PDB entry 6P8X | X-ray diffraction, 2.11 A resolution | chain A

Chain A:
Molecule: GTPase KRas
Source organism: Homo sapiens
UniProtKB: P01116 (RASK_HUMAN), isoform P01116-2; residues 1-169 here = UniProt positions 1-169
Chain sequence (183 residues; numbered -13 to 169; the number before each row is that of its first residue; numbers below 1 keep their minus sign (Met-13 is residue -13)):
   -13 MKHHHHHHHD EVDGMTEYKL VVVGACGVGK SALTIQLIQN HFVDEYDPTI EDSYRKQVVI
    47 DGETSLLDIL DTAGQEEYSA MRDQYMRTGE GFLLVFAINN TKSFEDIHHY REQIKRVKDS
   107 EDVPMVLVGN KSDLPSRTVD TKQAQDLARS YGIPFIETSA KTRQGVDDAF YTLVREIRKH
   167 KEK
Not modelled in the structure: -13 to 1, 168-169
Sequence notes: expression tag (-13 to 0); variant Cys12 (Gly in P01116); engineered mutation Ser51 (Cys in P01116), Leu80 (Cys in P01116), Ser118 (Cys in P01116)
Swiss-Prot annotation at these positions:
  - motif: Tyr32 to Tyr40 (Effector region)
  - binding site (GTP): Gly10, Ala11, Gly13 to Ala18, Val29 to Thr35, Ala59, Gly60, Asn116, Lys117, Asp119
  - modified residue: Met1 (N-acetylmethionine), Thr2 (N-acetylthreonine), Lys104 (N6-acetyllysine)
  - glycosylation: Thr35 (Microbial infection: O-linked (Glc) threonine)
  - natural variant: Lys5 (K5E: In NS3; K5N: In GASC), Gly10 (G10GG: In AML), Cys12 (G12C: In lung carcinoma; this construct carries the variant), Gly13 (G13D: In GASC, JMML and OES; G13R: In pylocytic astrocytoma), Val14 (V14I: In NS3), Leu19 (L19F: In OES), Gln22 (Q22E: In CFC2; Q22R: In NS3), Pro34 (P34L: In NS3; P34Q: In NS3; P34R: In CFC2), Ile36 (I36M: In NS3), Thr58 (T58I: In NS3), Ala59 (A59T: In GASC), Gly60 (G60R: In CFC2; G60S: In NS3), 8 further natural variant entries in UniProt
  - mutagenesis: Asp38 (D38A: Decreased interaction with MAPKAP1/SIN1), Tyr40 (Y40A: Decreased interaction with MAPKAP1/SIN1), Gln61 (Q61L: Promotes GTP binding)
Covalent attachments: compound O5V linked to Cys12
Ion coordination: Ca2+ site 1: Ser17 (together with GDP); Ca2+ site 2: Glu63, Gly138; Ca2+ site 3 near Asp105 (its only coordinating residue here)
Small-molecule neighbours:
  - GDP (guanosine-5'-diphosphate): Ala11, Gly13, Val14, Gly15, Lys16, Ser17, Ala18, Phe28, Val29, Asp30, Tyr32, Asn116, Lys117, Asp119, Leu120, Ser145, Ala146, Lys147
  - O5V (2-[4-bromo-2-(3-phenyl-2,5-dihydro-1H-pyrrole-1-carbonyl)phenoxy]-N-(1-propanoylazetidin-3-yl)acetamide): Val9, Gly10, Ala11, Lys16, Pro34, Ala59, Gly60, Gln61, Glu62, Glu63, Tyr64, Arg68, Met72, Asp92, His95, Tyr96, Gln99, Ile100, Arg102
Reported in the primary citation:
  - binding site for O5V: His95, Tyr96, Gln99

Overview:
Ligands of chain A: GDP. Compound O5V is covalently linked to Cys12. Glu63 and Gly138 form the Ca2+ site 2.
Curated annotation (UniProt) lists 20 GTP-binding residues and 3 mutagenesis sites. From the paper: a binding
site for O5V at His95, Tyr96 and Gln99.
Chain A is GTPase KRas (Homo sapiens); the structure, Crystal structure of human KRAS G12C covalently bound to
an acryloylazetidine acetamide inhibitor, was determined by X-ray diffraction (same publication as 6P8W, 6P8Y
and 6P8Z).
